PDB entry 8R1Z | electron microscopy, 3.20 A resolution | chains A and B

# Chain A (and B)
Molecule: Mucin-5AC
From: Homo sapiens
Notes: chain B of this document is another copy of the same molecule, construct and numbering; everything in this record applies to it too
Reference sequence: P98088 (MUC5A_HUMAN); residue numbers follow UniProt; this construct covers 901-1367
Amino-acid sequence (511 residues; numbered 879 to 1389; the number before each row is that of its first residue):
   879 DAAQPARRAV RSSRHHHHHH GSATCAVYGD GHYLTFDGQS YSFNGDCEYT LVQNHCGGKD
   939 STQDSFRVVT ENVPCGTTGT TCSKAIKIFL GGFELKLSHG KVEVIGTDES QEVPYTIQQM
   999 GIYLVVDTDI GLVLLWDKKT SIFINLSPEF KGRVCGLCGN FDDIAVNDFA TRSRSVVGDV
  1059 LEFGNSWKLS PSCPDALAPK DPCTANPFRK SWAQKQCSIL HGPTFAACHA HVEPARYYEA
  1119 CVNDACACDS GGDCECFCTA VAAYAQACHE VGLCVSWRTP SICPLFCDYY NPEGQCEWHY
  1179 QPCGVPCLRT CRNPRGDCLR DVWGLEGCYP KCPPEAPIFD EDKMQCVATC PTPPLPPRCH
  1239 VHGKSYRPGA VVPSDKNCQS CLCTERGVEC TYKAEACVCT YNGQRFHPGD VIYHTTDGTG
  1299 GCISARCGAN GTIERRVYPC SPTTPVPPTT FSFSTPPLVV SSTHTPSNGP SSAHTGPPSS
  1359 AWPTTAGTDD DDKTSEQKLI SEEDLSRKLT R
Disordered / not traced: 879-900, 1230-1389
Sequence notes: expression tag (879-900, 1368-1389); engineered mutation Gln996 (Arg in P98088), Trp1201 (Arg in P98088); conflict Asp1367 (Ser in P98088)
Swiss-Prot annotation at these positions:
  - glycosylation: Asn1308 (N-linked (GlcNAc...) asparagine)
Disulfides: Cys903-Cys1036, Cys925-Cys1071, Cys934-Cys1033, Cys953-Cys960, Cys1081-Cys1124, Cys1095-Cys1119, Cys1106-Cys1146, Cys1126-Cys1134, Cys1136-Cys1161, Cys1152-Cys1181, Cys1165-Cys1206, Cys1185-Cys1196, Cys1189-Cys1228, Cys1210-Cys1224
Metal / ion sites: Ca2+: Asp915, Asn1038, Asp1040, Ile1042, Asn1045, Asp1046

# How chain A and chain B interact
Pairs across the interface (36; chain A residue first):
  Thr955(A) with Phe1086(B)
  Phe1086(A) with Thr955(B); Asp1127(B); Ser1128(B)
  Trp1090(A) with Gly1130(B)
  Asp1127(A) with Phe1086(B)
  Ser1128(A) with Phe1086(B)
  Gly1129(A) with Asp1131(B)
  Gly1130(A) with Asp1131(B), hydrogen bond (backbone-side chain)
  Asp1131(A) with Gly1129(B); Gly1130(B), hydrogen bond (side chain-backbone); Asp1131(B)
  Arg1156(A) with Tyr1167(B)
  Pro1158(A) with Phe1164(B), hydrophobic; Tyr1167(B)
  Pro1162(A) with Pro1162(B); Phe1164(B), hydrophobic
  Leu1163(A) with Leu1163(B); Phe1164(B)
  Phe1164(A) with Pro1158(B), hydrophobic; Pro1162(B), hydrophobic; Leu1163(B)
  Asp1166(A) with His1177(B), salt bridge; Tyr1178(B), hydrogen bond (side chain-backbone)
  Tyr1167(A) with Arg1156(B); Pro1158(B)
  Asn1169(A) with His1177(B)
  Pro1170(A) with His1177(B)
  Gln1173(A) with His1177(B)
  Cys1174(A) with Cys1174(B), hydrophobic; His1177(B)
  His1177(A) with Asp1166(B), salt bridge; Asn1169(B); Pro1170(B); Gln1173(B)
  Tyr1178(A) with Asp1166(B), hydrogen bond (backbone-side chain)
Also at the interface, not in a pair above, chain A (24 interface residues in all): Arg1087, Thr1157, Trp1176
Also at the interface, not in a pair above, chain B (24 interface residues in all): Arg1087, Trp1090, Thr1157, Trp1176

# In short
Chain A and chain B each contribute 24 residues to their interface; the contacts include 4 hydrogen bonds and
2 salt bridges. Among the polar pairs are Asp1166(A)-His1177(B), Gly1130(A)-Asp1131(B) and
Asp1166(A)-Tyr1178(B). Asp915(A), Asn1038(A), Asp1040(A), Ile1042(A), Asn1045(A) and Asp1046(A) coordinate
Ca2+.
Chain A and chain B are both Mucin-5AC (Homo sapiens); the structure, MUC5AC D3 assembly. SNPs rs36189285,
rs878913005: Arg996Gln, Arg1201Trp, was determined by electron microscopy, deposited together with 8QTB, 8QTV,
8R1U and 8QSP.
